PDB entry 3SJ6 | X-ray diffraction, 1.60 A resolution | chain A

== Chain A ==
Protein: Ribosome inactivating protein
Source organism: Momordica balsamina
UniProt: D9J2T9 (D9J2T9_MOMBA); numbering as in UniProt (aligned over 1-246)
Chain sequence (246 residues; row label = number of the first residue in the row):
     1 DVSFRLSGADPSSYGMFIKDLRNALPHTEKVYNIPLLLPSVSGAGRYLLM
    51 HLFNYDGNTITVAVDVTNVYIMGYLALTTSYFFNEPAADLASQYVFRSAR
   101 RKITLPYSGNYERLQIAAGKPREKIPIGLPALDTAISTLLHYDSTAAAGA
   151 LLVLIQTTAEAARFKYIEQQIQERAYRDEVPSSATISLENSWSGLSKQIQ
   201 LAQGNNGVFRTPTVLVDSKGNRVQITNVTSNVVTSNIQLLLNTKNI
Covalently attached groups: N-acetylglucosamine (NAG) linked to Asn227
Residues lining bound ligands: beta-D-ribopyranose (RIP): Tyr70, Gly109, Asn110, Tyr111, Ile155, Glu160, Arg163

== Overview ==
Ligands of chain A: beta-D-ribopyranose. Covalently linked N-acetylglucosamine: at Asn227.
Chain A is Ribosome inactivating protein (Momordica balsamina); the structure, Crystal Structure of the
complex of type I ribosome inactivating protein from momordica balsamina with
5-(hydroxymethyl)oxalane-2,3,4-triol ..., was determined by X-ray diffraction (same publication as 3V2K, 3U6Z,
3S9Q, 3RL9 and 3N1N).
